Entry 4NO0 (X-ray diffraction, 2.70 A resolution); this record covers chains A and D of the 4 polymer chains in the assembly.

Chain A:
Protein: HLA class I histocompatibility antigen, A-2 alpha chain
From: Homo sapiens
Notes: fragment: extracellular domain
Reference sequence: P01892 (1A02_HUMAN); residues 1-276 here correspond to UniProt positions 25-300 (UniProt number = residue number + 24)
Amino-acid sequence (276 residues; row label = number of the first residue in the row):
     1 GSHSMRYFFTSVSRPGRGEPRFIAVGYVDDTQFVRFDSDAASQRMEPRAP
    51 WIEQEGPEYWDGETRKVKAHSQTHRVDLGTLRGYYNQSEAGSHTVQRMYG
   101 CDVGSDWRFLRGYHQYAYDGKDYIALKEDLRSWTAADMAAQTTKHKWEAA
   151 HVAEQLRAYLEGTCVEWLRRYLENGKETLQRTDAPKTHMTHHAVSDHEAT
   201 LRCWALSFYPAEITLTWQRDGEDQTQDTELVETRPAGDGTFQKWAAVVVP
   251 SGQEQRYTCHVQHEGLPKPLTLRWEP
Cystine bridges: C101-C164, C203-C259

Chain D:
Protein: Leukocyte immunoglobulin-like receptor subfamily B member 1
From: Homo sapiens
Reference sequence: Q8NHL6 (LIRB1_HUMAN); residues 4-198 here correspond to UniProt positions 27-221 (UniProt number = residue number + 23)
Amino-acid sequence (195 residues; row label = number of the first residue in the row):
     4 PKPTLWAEPGSVITQGSPVTLRCQGGQETQEYRLYREKKTAPWITRIPQE
    54 LVKKGQFPIPSITWEHAGRYRCYYGSDTAGRSESSDPLELVVTGAYIKPT
   104 LSAQPSPVVNSGGNVTLQCDSQVAFDGFILCKEGEDEHPQCLNSQPHARG
   154 SSRAIFSVGPVSPSRRWWYRCYAYDSNSPYEWSLPSDLLELLVLG
Unresolved in the structure: 56, 138-139
Cystine bridges: C26-C75, C122-C174, C134-C144

Chain A / chain D interface:
Residue-residue contacts (11):
  A193(A) - T43(D)  hydrogen bond (backbone-side chain)
  V194(A) - Y38(D)
  V194(A) - R39(D)
  V194(A) - E40(D)
  V194(A) - K41(D)
  S195(A) - Y38(D)
  D196(A) - Y76(D)  hydrogen bond
  D196(A) - S79(D)
  D196(A) - D80(D)
  H197(A) - D80(D)  salt bridge
  T200(A) - K41(D)
Other interface residues (no listed pair), chain A (7 interface residues in all): V248

Overview:
7 residues of chain A and 8 residues of chain D are in contact, with 2 hydrogen bonds and 1 salt bridge. Polar
pairs include H197(A)-D80(D), A193(A)-T43(D) and D196(A)-Y76(D).
Here chain A is HLA class I histocompatibility antigen, A-2 alpha chain and chain D is Leukocyte
immunoglobulin-like receptor subfamily B member 1, both from Homo sapiens. Entry 4NO0 (Crystal structure of
non-phosphorylated form of RQA_V phosphopeptide bound to HLA-A2 in complex with LILRB1) was determined by
X-ray diffraction together with 4NO3, 4NO5, 4NNX, 4NNY and 4NO2 from the same study.
